6RE2 - chains 1 and 6 of the 31 polymer chains in the assembly; structure by electron microscopy, 3.20 A resolution.

[Chain 1]
Protein: ATP synthase associated protein ASA1
Organism: Polytomella sp. Pringsheim 198.80
UniProt: Q85JD5 (Q85JD5_9CHLO); numbering as in UniProt (aligned over 1-618)
Sequence (618 residues; numbered 1 to 618; the number before each row is that of its first residue):
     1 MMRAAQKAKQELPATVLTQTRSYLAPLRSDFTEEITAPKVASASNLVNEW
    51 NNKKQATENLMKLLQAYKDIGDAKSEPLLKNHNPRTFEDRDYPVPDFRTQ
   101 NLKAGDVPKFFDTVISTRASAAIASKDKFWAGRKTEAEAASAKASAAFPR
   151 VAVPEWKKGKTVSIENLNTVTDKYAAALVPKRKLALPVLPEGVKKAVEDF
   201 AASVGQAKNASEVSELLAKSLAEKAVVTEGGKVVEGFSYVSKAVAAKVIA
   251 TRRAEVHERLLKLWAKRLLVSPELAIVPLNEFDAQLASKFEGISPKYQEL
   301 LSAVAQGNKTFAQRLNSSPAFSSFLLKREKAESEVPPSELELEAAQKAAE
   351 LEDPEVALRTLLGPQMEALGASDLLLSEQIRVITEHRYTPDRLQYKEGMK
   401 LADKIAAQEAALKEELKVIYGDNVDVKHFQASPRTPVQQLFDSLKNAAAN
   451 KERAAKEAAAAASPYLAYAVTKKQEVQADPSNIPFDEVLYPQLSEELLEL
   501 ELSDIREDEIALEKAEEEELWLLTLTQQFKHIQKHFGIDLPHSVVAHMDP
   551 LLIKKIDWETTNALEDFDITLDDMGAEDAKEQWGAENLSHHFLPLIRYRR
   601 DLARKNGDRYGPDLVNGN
Disordered / not traced: 1-22, 618

[Chain 6]
Protein: Mitochondrial ATP synthase subunit ASA6
Organism: Polytomella sp. Pringsheim 198.80
UniProt: D7P897 (D7P897_9CHLO); numbering as in UniProt (aligned over 1-151)
Sequence (151 residues; row label = number of the first residue in the row):
     1 MMLRTLTRSSAVAGQAVRLFKTSAAAAEGNSVAGIIKSVNETSGANLLSS
    51 LKTIKAQAAPIYPAAASSTGYSTQAKIALFGALSWILYRADGQSKAHEWI
   101 VDLNLNVLQAAWLISFSSLIPFRAVYFAFRGMAPATASTLNGLKTFSSIS
   151 L
Disordered / not traced: 1-27

[Interface between chain 1 and chain 6]
Pairs across the interface (71; chain 1 residue first):
  Leu261(1) - Leu47(6)  hydrophobic
  Lys262(1) - Val39(6)
  Lys262(1) - Asn40(6)  hydrogen bond (side chain-backbone)
  Lys262(1) - Thr42(6)
  Trp264(1) - Leu151(6)  hydrophobic
  Lys266(1) - Ile36(6)
  Lys266(1) - Val39(6)
  Lys266(1) - Asn40(6)  hydrogen bond
  Arg267(1) - Ser150(6)  hydrogen bond (side chain-backbone)
  Leu269(1) - Val39(6)  hydrophobic
  Leu269(1) - Leu51(6)
  Leu269(1) - Ile54(6)  hydrophobic
  Leu269(1) - Lys55(6)
  Val270(1) - Ile35(6)  hydrophobic
  Pro272(1) - Lys55(6)
  Glu273(1) - Thr145(6)
  Phe282(1) - Phe146(6)  hydrophobic
  Phe282(1) - Ile149(6)  hydrophobic
  Phe290(1) - Lys144(6)
  Phe290(1) - Phe146(6)  hydrophobic
  Phe290(1) - Ser147(6)
  Gln298(1) - Lys144(6)
  Gln298(1) - Phe146(6)
  Leu301(1) - Thr145(6)
  Leu301(1) - Phe146(6)  hydrophobic
  Phe311(1) - Arg130(6)
  Leu315(1) - Tyr126(6)
  Leu315(1) - Phe127(6)  hydrophobic
  Ala320(1) - Tyr126(6)
  Phe321(1) - Tyr126(6)  hydrophobic
  Phe321(1) - Phe127(6)  hydrophobic
  Leu325(1) - Phe122(6)  hydrophobic
  Leu326(1) - Phe122(6)
  Leu326(1) - Arg123(6)
  Leu326(1) - Tyr126(6)  hydrophobic
  Glu329(1) - Arg123(6)  salt bridge
  Lys330(1) - Arg123(6)
  Ala331(1) - Phe127(6)  hydrophobic
  Ser333(1) - Arg123(6)
  Glu334(1) - Arg123(6)  salt bridge
  Glu334(1) - Phe127(6)
  Glu352(1) - Lys55(6)  salt bridge
  Asp353(1) - Lys52(6)
  Pro354(1) - Leu51(6)  hydrophobic
  Glu355(1) - Leu48(6)
  Leu358(1) - Leu51(6)  hydrophobic
  Arg359(1) - Leu48(6)
  Met366(1) - Leu48(6)  hydrophobic
  Ala515(1) - Leu151(6)
  Glu519(1) - Ile36(6)
  Leu520(1) - Val32(6)  hydrophobic
  Leu520(1) - Ala33(6)
  Leu520(1) - Ile36(6)  hydrophobic
  Leu522(1) - Ser150(6)
  Leu523(1) - Val32(6)  hydrophobic
  Thr524(1) - Asn30(6)  hydrogen bond
  Thr524(1) - Val32(6)
  Leu525(1) - Leu143(6)
  Thr526(1) - Leu143(6)
  Thr526(1) - Ser148(6)  hydrogen bond
  Gln527(1) - Ser31(6)
  Gln527(1) - Val32(6)
  Gln527(1) - Ala58(6)
  Phe529(1) - Leu140(6)  hydrophobic
  Phe529(1) - Gly142(6)
  Phe529(1) - Leu143(6)  hydrophobic
  Ile532(1) - Leu140(6)  hydrophobic
  Gln533(1) - Leu140(6)
  His535(1) - Tyr62(6)  hydrogen bond
  Phe536(1) - Ala135(6)
  Gly537(1) - Arg130(6)  hydrogen bond (backbone-side chain)
Also at the interface, not in a pair above, chain 1 (58 interface residues in all): Glu258, Ala265, Leu274, Gln285, Leu286, Ile293, Ser302, Val335, His531, Lys534, Ile538, His547
Also at the interface, not in a pair above, chain 6 (40 interface residues in all): Glu28, Gly44, Pro60, Ala124, Thr136, Asn141

[Summary]
The interface between chain 1 and chain 6 involves 58 residues on one side and 40 on the other; the contacts
include 7 hydrogen bonds and 3 salt bridges. Polar pairs include Glu329(1)-Arg123(6), Glu334(1)-Arg123(6) and
Glu352(1)-Lys55(6).
Here chain 1 is ATP synthase associated protein ASA1 and chain 6 is Mitochondrial ATP synthase subunit ASA6,
both from Polytomella sp. Pringsheim 198.80. Entry 6RE2 (Cryo-EM structure of Polytomella F-ATP synthase,
Rotary substate 2B, composite map) was determined by electron microscopy, deposited together with 6RD4, 6RD5,
6RD6, 6RD7, 6RD8, 6RD9 and 46 further entries.
